Entry 9GUU (electron microscopy, 2.50 A resolution); this record covers chains A and I of the 24 polymer chains in the assembly.

== Chain A ==
Molecule: 16S ribosomal RNA
Organism: Escherichia coli K-12
Sequence (1541 nucleotides; numbered 1 to 1541; the number before each row is that of its first residue):
     1 AAAUUGAAGA GUUUGAUCAU GGCUCAGAUU GAACGCUGGC GGCAGGCCUA ACACAUGCAA
    61 GUCGAACGGU AACAGGAAGA AGCUUGCUUC UUUGCUGACG AGUGGCGGAC GGGUGAGUAA
   121 UGUCUGGGAA ACUGCCUGAU GGAGGGGGAU AACUACUGGA AACGGUAGCU AAUACCGCAU
   181 AACGUCGCAA GACCAAAGAG GGGUACCUUC GGGCCUCUUG CCAUCGGAUG UGCCCAGAUG
   241 GGAUUAGCUA GUAGGUGGGG UAACGGCUCA CCUAGGCGAC GAUCCCUAGC UGGUCUGAGA
   301 GGAUGACCAG CCACACUGGA ACUGAGACAC GGUCCAGACU CCUACGGGAG GCAGCAGUGG
   361 GGAAUAUUGC ACAAUGGGCG CAAGCCUGAU GCAGCCAUGC CGCGUGUAUG AAGAAGGCCU
   421 UCGGGUUGUA AAGUACUUUC AGCGGGGAGG AAGGGAGUAA AGUUAAUACC UUUGCUCAUU
   481 GACGUUACCC GCAGAAGAAG CACCGGCUAA CUCCGUGCCA GCAGCCXCGG UAAUACGGAG
   541 GGUGCAAGCG UUAAUCGGAA UUACUGGGCG UAAAGCGCAC GCAGGCGGUU UGUUAAGUCA
   601 GAUGUGAAAU CCCCGGGCUC AACCUGGGAA CUGCAUCUGA UACUGGCAAG CUUGAGUCUC
   661 GUAGAGGGGG GUAGAAUUCC AGGUGUAGCG GUGAAAUGCG UAGAGAUCUG GAGGAAUACC
   721 GGUGGCGAAG GCGGCCCCCU GGACGAAGAC UGACGCUCAG GUGCGAAAGC GUGGGGAGCA
   781 AACAGGAUUA GAUACCCUGG UAGUCCACGC CGUAAACGAU GUCGACUUGG AGGUUGUGCC
   841 CUUGAGGCGU GGCUUCCGGA GCUAACGCGU UAAGUCGACC GCCUGGGGAG UACGGCCGCA
   901 AGGUUAAAAC UCAAAUGAAU UGACGGGGGC CCGCACAAGC GGUGGAGCAU GUGGUUUAAU
   961 UCGAUGXAAC GCGAAGAACC UUACCUGGUC UUGACAUCCA CGGAAGUUUU CAGAGAUGAG
  1021 AAUGUGCCUU CGGGAACCGU GAGACAGGUG CUGCAUGGCU GUCGUCAGCU CGUGUUGUGA
  1081 AAUGUUGGGU UAAGUCCCGC AACGAGCGCA ACCCUUAUCC UUUGUUGCCA GCGGUCCGGC
  1141 CGGGAACUCA AAGGAGACUG CCAGUGAUAA ACUGGAGGAA GGUGGGGAUG ACGUCAAGUC
  1201 AUCAUGGCCC UUACGACCAG GGCUACACAC GUGCUACAAU GGCGCAUACA AAGAGAAGCG
  1261 ACCUCGCGAG AGCAAGCGGA CCUCAUAAAG UGCGUCGUAG UCCGGAUUGG AGUCUGCAAC
  1321 UCGACUCCAU GAAGUCGGAA UCGCUAGUAA UCGUGGAUCA GAAUGCCACG GUGAAUACGU
  1381 UCCCGGGCCU UGUACACACC GCCCGUXACA CCAUGGGAGU GGGUUGCAAA AGAAGUAGGU
  1441 AGCUUAACCU UCGGGAGGGC GCUUACCACU UUGUGAUUCA UGACUGGGGU GAAGUCGUAA
  1501 CAAGGUAACC GUAGGGGAAC CUGCGGUUGG AUCACCUCCU U
Not modelled in the structure: 1492-1493
Modified / non-standard residues: PSU (pseudouridine-5'-monophosphate) at position 516, G7M (N7-methyl-guanosine-5'-monophosphate) at position 527, 2MG (2N-methylguanosine-5'-monophosphate) at position 966, 5MC (5-methylcytidine-5'-monophosphate) at position 967, 2MG (2N-methylguanosine-5'-monophosphate) at position 1207, 4OC (4n,o2'-methylcytidine-5'-monophosphate) at position 1402, 5MC (5-methylcytidine-5'-monophosphate) at position 1407, UR3 (3-methyluridine-5'-monophoshate) at position 1498, 2MG (2N-methylguanosine-5'-monophosphate) at position 1516, MA6 (6N-dimethyladenosine-5'-monophoshate) at position 1518, MA6 (6N-dimethyladenosine-5'-monophoshate) at position 1519
Metal / ion sites: Mg2+ site 1 near G21 (its only coordinating residue here); Mg2+ site 2: C48, U49, G115; Mg2+ site 3 near A53 (its only coordinating residue here); Mg2+ site 4: A59, U387; Mg2+ site 5: U62, G105; Mg2+ site 6 near G100 (its only coordinating residue here); Mg2+ site 7 near G107 (its only coordinating residue here); Mg2+ site 8: A109, G331; Mg2+ site 9 near G111 (its only coordinating residue here); Mg2+ site 10: G115, G289; Mg2+ site 11: A116, G117, G289; Mg2+ site 12 near G145 (its only coordinating residue here); 61 more Mg2+ sites not listed

== Chain I ==
Protein: 30S ribosomal protein S8
Organism: Escherichia coli K-12
UniProtKB: P0A7W7 (RS8_ECOLI); residue numbers follow UniProt; this construct covers 1-130
Amino-acid sequence (130 residues; numbered 1 to 130; the number before each row is that of its first residue):
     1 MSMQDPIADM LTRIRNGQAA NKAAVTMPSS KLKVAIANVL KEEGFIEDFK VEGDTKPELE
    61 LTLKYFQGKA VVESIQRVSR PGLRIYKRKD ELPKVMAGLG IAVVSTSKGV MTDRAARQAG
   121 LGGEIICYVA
Not modelled in the structure: 1

== Chain A / chain I interface ==
Contacting residue pairs (66):
  C586(A) - Gln4(I)  hydrogen bond to the sugar
  C586(A) - Pro81(I)  phosphate contact
  G587(A) - Gln4(I)  sugar contact
  G587(A) - Pro81(I)  phosphate contact
  G587(A) - Arg84(I)  salt bridge to the phosphate
  G588(A) - Gln4(I)  phosphate contact
  G588(A) - Pro6(I)  phosphate contact
  U589(A) - Pro6(I)  phosphate contact
  U589(A) - Ser30(I)  hydrogen bond to the phosphate
  U590(A) - Ser30(I)  phosphate contact
  U590(A) - Lys31(I)  hydrogen bond to the phosphate
  U591(A) - Lys31(I)  salt bridge to the phosphate
  G597(A) - Tyr86(I)  hydrogen bond to the base
  U598(A) - Tyr86(I)  sugar contact
  C599(A) - Lys87(I)  sugar contact
  C599(A) - Arg88(I)  phosphate contact
  C599(A) - Leu121(I)  sugar contact
  C599(A) - Gly122(I)  hydrogen bond to the sugar
  A600(A) - Arg88(I)  salt bridge to the phosphate
  A600(A) - Lys89(I)  hydrogen bond to the phosphate
  A600(A) - Gly120(I)  sugar contact
  A600(A) - Leu121(I)  sugar contact
  G601(A) - Lys89(I)  salt bridge to the phosphate
  A640(A) - Ser107(I)  hydrogen bond to the base
  A640(A) - Lys108(I)  hydrogen bond to the sugar
  U641(A) - Ser107(I)  sugar contact
  A642(A) - Ser105(I)  hydrogen bond to the sugar
  A642(A) - Thr106(I)  base contact
  A642(A) - Ser107(I)  base contact
  A642(A) - Gly109(I)  sugar contact
  A642(A) - Val110(I)  sugar contact
  C643(A) - Lys31(I)  phosphate contact
  C643(A) - Ser105(I)  sugar contact
  C643(A) - Glu124(I)  hydrogen bond to the sugar
  U644(A) - Arg84(I)  sugar contact
  U653(A) - Lys56(I)  salt bridge to the phosphate
  G755(A) - Ser2(I)  hydrogen bond to the sugar
  G755(A) - Gln4(I)  base contact
  C756(A) - Ser2(I)  hydrogen bond to the sugar
  C756(A) - Gln4(I)  base contact
  C823(A) - Ser2(I)  hydrogen bond to the sugar
  G824(A) - Ser2(I)  hydrogen bond to the sugar
  G824(A) - Met3(I)  sugar contact
  A825(A) - Asp9(I)  hydrogen bond to the sugar
  A825(A) - Arg13(I)  hydrogen bond to the sugar
  C826(A) - Arg13(I)  salt bridge to the phosphate
  C826(A) - Asn16(I)  hydrogen bond to the base
  U827(A) - Asn16(I)  sugar contact
  U827(A) - Ala20(I)  phosphate contact
  U827(A) - Lys22(I)  phosphate contact
  G874(A) - Asn16(I)  base contact
  U875(A) - Thr12(I)  base contact
  U875(A) - Arg15(I)  hydrogen bond to the sugar
  U875(A) - Asn16(I)  hydrogen bond to the base
  C876(A) - Ala8(I)  sugar contact
  C876(A) - Thr12(I)  hydrogen bond to the sugar
  C876(A) - Arg15(I)  phosphate contact
  G877(A) - Ser2(I)  hydrogen bond to the base
  G877(A) - Gln4(I)  sugar contact
  G877(A) - Asp5(I)  sugar contact
  G877(A) - Ala8(I)  sugar contact
  A878(A) - Gln4(I)  sugar contact
  A878(A) - Arg80(I)  salt bridge to the phosphate
  A878(A) - Pro81(I)  phosphate contact
  A878(A) - Gly82(I)  hydrogen bond to the phosphate
  C879(A) - Gly82(I)  phosphate contact
Interface residues without a listed pair, chain A (31 interface residues in all): U828
Interface residues without a listed pair, chain I (37 interface residues in all): Leu32, Thr55, Gly123

== Overview ==
31 residues of chain A face 37 of chain I across their interface, with 22 hydrogen bonds and 7 salt bridges.
Polar pairs include G597(A)-Tyr86(I), A640(A)-Ser107(I) and C826(A)-Asn16(I). C48(A), U49(A) and G115(A) form
the Mg2+ site 2. A59(A) and U387(A) form the Mg2+ site 4.
Chain A is 16S ribosomal RNA and chain I is 30S ribosomal protein S8, both from Escherichia coli K-12; the
structure, 30S mRNA delivery complex (consensus), was determined by electron microscopy, deposited together
with 9GUP, 9GUQ, 9GUR, 9GUS, 9GUT, 9GUV, 9GUW and 9GUX.
